3E5W - chains A and D; structure by X-ray diffraction, 1.71 A resolution.

# Chain A (and D)
Name: Red fluorescent protein eqFP611
From: Entacmaea quadricolor
Notes: chain D of this document is another copy of the same molecule, construct and numbering; everything in this record applies to it too
UniProt: Q8ISF8 (RFP_PARAC); aligned to UniProt positions 1-231 over residues 1-231
Amino-acid sequence (242 residues; numbered -12 to 231; 2 numbers in that range are skipped by the numbering (no residue carries them; nothing is unmodelled there); the number before each row is that of its first residue; numbers below 1 keep their minus sign (Met-12 is residue -12)):
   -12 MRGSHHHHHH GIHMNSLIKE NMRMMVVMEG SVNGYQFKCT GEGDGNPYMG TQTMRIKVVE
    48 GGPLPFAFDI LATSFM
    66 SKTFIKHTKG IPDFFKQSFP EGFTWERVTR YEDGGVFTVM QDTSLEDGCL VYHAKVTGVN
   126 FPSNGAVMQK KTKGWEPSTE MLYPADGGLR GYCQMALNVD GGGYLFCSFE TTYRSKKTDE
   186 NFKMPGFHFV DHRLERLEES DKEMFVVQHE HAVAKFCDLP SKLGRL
Disordered / not traced: -12 to 2
Glycans and other covalent adducts: covalent link Met63-Ser66
Modified / non-standard residues: Met63 ({(4Z)-4-(4-hydroxybenzylidene)-2-[3-(methylthio)propanimidoyl]-5-oxo-4,5-dihydro-1H-imidazol-1-yl}acetic acid; NRQ)
Construct notes: chromophore (63, 63, 63); engineered mutation Ser143 (Asn in Q8ISF8), Cys158 (Ser in Q8ISF8), Phe171 (Ser in Q8ISF8), Asp184 (Val in Q8ISF8)
Swiss-Prot annotation at these positions:
  - cross-link: Met63 (2-iminomethyl-5-imidazolinone (Met-Gly))

# How chain A and chain D interact
Contacting residue pairs (71; chain A residue first):
  Arg95(A) - Arg95(D)
  Glu97(A) - Arg155(D)  salt bridge
  Glu141(A) - Phe192(D)
  Glu141(A) - Arg230(D)  salt bridge
  Pro142(A) - Phe194(D)
  Pro142(A) - Cys222(D)  hydrophobic
  Met146(A) - Gln159(D)
  Met146(A) - Met160(D)
  Met146(A) - Phe171(D)  hydrophobic
  Tyr148(A) - Tyr169(D)  hydrophobic
  Tyr148(A) - Phe171(D)
  Arg155(A) - Glu97(D)  salt bridge
  Tyr157(A) - Gln159(D)  hydrogen bond (backbone-side chain)
  Tyr157(A) - Phe171(D)  hydrophobic
  Cys158(A) - Gln159(D)
  Gln159(A) - Met146(D)
  Gln159(A) - Tyr157(D)  hydrogen bond (side chain-backbone)
  Gln159(A) - Cys158(D)
  Gln159(A) - Gln159(D)
  Ala161(A) - Phe192(D)  hydrophobic
  Asn163(A) - Arg230(D)
  Tyr169(A) - Tyr148(D)  hydrophobic
  Tyr169(A) - Phe192(D)
  Phe171(A) - Met146(D)  hydrophobic
  Phe171(A) - Tyr148(D)
  Phe171(A) - Tyr157(D)  hydrophobic
  Phe192(A) - Glu141(D)
  Phe192(A) - Ala161(D)  hydrophobic
  Phe192(A) - Tyr169(D)
  Phe194(A) - Pro142(D)
  Asp196(A) - Asp223(D)
  Asp196(A) - Leu224(D)
  His197(A) - Leu224(D)
  Arg198(A) - Cys222(D)  hydrogen bond (side chain-backbone)
  Arg198(A) - Leu224(D)  hydrogen bond (side chain-backbone)
  Arg198(A) - Pro225(D)  hydrogen bond (side chain-backbone)
  Arg198(A) - Ser226(D)
  Arg198(A) - Arg230(D)
  Arg198(A) - Leu231(D)  hydrogen bond (side chain-backbone)
  Glu200(A) - Ser226(D)  hydrogen bond
  Glu200(A) - Lys227(D)  hydrogen bond (side chain-backbone)
  Glu200(A) - Leu228(D)
  Glu200(A) - Arg230(D)
  Arg201(A) - Leu228(D)
  Leu202(A) - Lys227(D)
  His214(A) - Lys227(D)
  His216(A) - Leu224(D)
  His216(A) - Pro225(D)
  Val218(A) - Leu224(D)  hydrophobic
  Cys222(A) - Pro142(D)  hydrophobic
  Cys222(A) - Arg198(D)
  Asp223(A) - Asp196(D)
  Asp223(A) - Asp223(D)
  Leu224(A) - Asp196(D)
  Leu224(A) - His197(D)
  Leu224(A) - Arg198(D)  hydrogen bond (backbone-side chain)
  Leu224(A) - His216(D)
  Leu224(A) - Val218(D)  hydrophobic
  Pro225(A) - Arg198(D)  hydrogen bond (backbone-side chain)
  Pro225(A) - His216(D)
  Ser226(A) - Arg198(D)
  Ser226(A) - Glu200(D)  hydrogen bond
  Lys227(A) - Glu200(D)  hydrogen bond (backbone-side chain)
  Lys227(A) - Leu202(D)
  Lys227(A) - His214(D)
  Leu228(A) - Glu200(D)
  Leu228(A) - Arg201(D)
  Arg230(A) - Glu141(D)  salt bridge
  Arg230(A) - Asn163(D)
  Arg230(A) - Glu200(D)
  Leu231(A) - Arg198(D)  hydrogen bond (backbone-side chain)
Also at the interface, not in a pair above, chain A (41 interface residues in all): Trp140, Ser143, Thr144, Met160, Ser173, Phe174, Lys220
Also at the interface, not in a pair above, chain D (40 interface residues in all): Trp140, Ser143, Thr144, Ser173, Lys220

# Summary
Chain A and chain D form an interface of 41 and 40 residues respectively; the contacts include 13 hydrogen
bonds and 4 salt bridges. Polar contacts include Glu97(A)-Arg155(D), Glu141(A)-Arg230(D) and
Tyr157(A)-Gln159(D).
Both chains are Red fluorescent protein eqFP611 (Entacmaea quadricolor). Entry 3E5W (Crystal Structure
Analysis of FP611) was determined by X-ray diffraction together with 3E5T and 3E5V from the same study.
